Entry 7QOH (electron microscopy, 3.32 A resolution); this record covers chains C and D of the 18 polymer chains in the assembly.

[Chain C (and D)]
Protein: Major capsid protein gp32
Source organism: Bacteroides phage crAss001
Notes: chain D of this document is another copy of the same molecule, construct and numbering; everything in this record applies to it too
Reference sequence: A0A385DVU6 (A0A385DVU6_9CAUD); residues 1-504 here = UniProt positions 1-504
Sequence (504 residues; row label = number of the first residue in the row):
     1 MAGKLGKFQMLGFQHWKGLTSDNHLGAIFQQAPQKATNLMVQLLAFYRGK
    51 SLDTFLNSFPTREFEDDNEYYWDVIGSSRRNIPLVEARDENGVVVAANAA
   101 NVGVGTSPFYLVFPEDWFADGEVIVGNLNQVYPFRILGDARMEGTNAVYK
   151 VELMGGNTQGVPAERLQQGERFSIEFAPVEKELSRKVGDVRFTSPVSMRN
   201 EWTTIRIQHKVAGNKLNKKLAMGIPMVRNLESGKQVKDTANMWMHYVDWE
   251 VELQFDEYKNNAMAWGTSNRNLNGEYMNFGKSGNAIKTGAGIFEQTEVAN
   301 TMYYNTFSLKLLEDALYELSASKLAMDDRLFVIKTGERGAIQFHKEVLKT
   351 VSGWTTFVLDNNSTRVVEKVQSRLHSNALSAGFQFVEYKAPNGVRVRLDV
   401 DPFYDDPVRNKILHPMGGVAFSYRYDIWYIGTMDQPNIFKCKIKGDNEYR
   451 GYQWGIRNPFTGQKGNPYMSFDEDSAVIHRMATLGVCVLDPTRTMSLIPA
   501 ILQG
Not modelled in the structure: 1 (chain D: 1, 17-31, 212, 231-242, 456-474)
Bound ions: Mg2+: T296, P491, T494

[How chain C and chain D interact]
Residue-residue contacts (246):
  F64(C) with Q34(D); K35(D); A36(D), hydrophobic
  E65(C) with Q34(D), hydrogen bond (backbone-side chain)
  D66(C) with Q34(D), hydrogen bond (backbone-side chain)
  N68(C) with Q34(D), hydrogen bond (backbone-side chain)
  E69(C) with P33(D); Q34(D)
  Y70(C) with Q34(D); A36(D), hydrophobic
  Y71(C) with P33(D), hydrophobic; Q34(D), hydrogen bond (backbone-backbone); K35(D); A36(D), hydrogen bond (backbone-backbone)
  W72(C) with A36(D), hydrophobic; T37(D)
  D73(C) with M40(D); V41(D), hydrogen bond (backbone-backbone)
  V74(C) with V41(D); L43(D), hydrophobic
  I75(C) with V41(D), hydrogen bond (backbone-backbone); Q42(D); F46(D)
  S77(C) with M10(D); Y47(D); R48(D); G49(D), hydrogen bond (side chain-backbone)
  R79(C) with Y47(D), hydrogen bond (backbone-side chain); G49(D); K50(D), hydrogen bond (side chain-backbone); D406(D), salt bridge; V408(D)
  R80(C) with M10(D), hydrogen bond (side chain-backbone); L11(D); G12(D); Y47(D); A221(D)
  N81(C) with P407(D); V408(D), hydrogen bond (side chain-backbone); K411(D)
  P114(C) with H15(D)
  E115(C) with G12(D); Q14(D); L220(D)
  D116(C) with K219(D), salt bridge
  W117(C) with K219(D); L220(D); A221(D), hydrophobic
  F118(C) with K219(D)
  D120(C) with K281(D), salt bridge
  E122(C) with Y258(D), hydrogen bond
  G126(C) with K411(D)
  N127(C) with K411(D); I412(D)
  L128(C) with I412(D), hydrophobic; I501(D); L502(D); G504(D)
  N129(C) with W265(D); R409(D), hydrogen bond (side chain-backbone); K411(D), hydrogen bond
  Q130(C) with W265(D); G266(D), hydrogen bond (side chain-backbone); T267(D); F293(D)
  Y132(C) with G504(D), hydrogen bond (side chain-backbone)
  R135(C) with F279(D), hydrogen bond (side chain-backbone); I286(D)
  E152(C) with N278(D)
  L153(C) with N278(D)
  M154(C) with N269(D); N278(D), hydrogen bond (backbone-side chain); I286(D), hydrophobic
  G155(C) with T267(D); S268(D)
  G156(C) with S268(D); N269(D); M277(D)
  R171(C) with K411(D)
  S173(C) with V408(D); R409(D), hydrogen bond; K411(D)
  I174(C) with Y258(D); R409(D), hydrogen bond (backbone-side chain)
  E175(C) with Y258(D); N261(D), hydrogen bond (backbone-side chain); W265(D); R409(D)
  F176(C) with I205(D), hydrophobic; Y258(D); N261(D); A262(D)
  A177(C) with I205(D); R206(D), hydrogen bond (backbone-backbone)
  P178(C) with T204(D); I286(D)
  V179(C) with T204(D), hydrogen bond (backbone-backbone); R206(D); I286(D)
  E180(C) with T204(D); G280(D); K281(D), hydrogen bond (side chain-backbone); S282(D), hydrogen bond (side chain-backbone); N284(D); A285(D)
  K181(C) with D67(D); W202(D); T204(D); K287(D)
  E182(C) with N284(D)
  L183(C) with S282(D), hydrogen bond (backbone-side chain)
  S184(C) with R206(D), hydrogen bond (backbone-side chain)
  R185(C) with R206(D); K281(D)
  K186(C) with R206(D); Q208(D); K281(D), hydrogen bond (backbone-side chain); H479(D)
  V187(C) with R206(D); I207(D); Q208(D), hydrogen bond (backbone-backbone)
  G188(C) with Q208(D), hydrogen bond (backbone-side chain)
  D189(C) with Q208(D); H209(D); K219(D), salt bridge; Y258(D), hydrogen bond (backbone-side chain)
  V190(C) with I207(D), hydrophobic; K219(D); E250(D); V251(D), hydrophobic; Q254(D)
  R191(C) with K219(D); E250(D); Q254(D); Y258(D), hydrogen bond
  F192(C) with H209(D); K219(D), hydrogen bond (backbone-backbone); L220(D), hydrophobic; A221(D); H245(D); E250(D)
  T193(C) with L220(D); A221(D), hydrogen bond (side chain-backbone); H245(D)
  S194(C) with L220(D); A221(D), hydrogen bond (backbone-backbone); M222(D); G223(D)
  V196(C) with M222(D), hydrophobic; G223(D)
  M198(C) with V227(D), hydrophobic
  W202(C) with Q34(D)
  E294(C) with R228(D)
  V298(C) with V227(D); R228(D), hydrogen bond (backbone-backbone)
  Y317(C) with E337(D), hydrogen bond; R338(D); I341(D)
  E318(C) with R338(D), salt bridge
  L319(C) with L44(D), hydrophobic
  A321(C) with E337(D); R338(D)
  S322(C) with K50(D), hydrogen bond; D405(D)
  K323(C) with L44(D); F46(D)
  M326(C) with E337(D)
  R329(C) with E337(D), salt bridge
  V351(C) with A381(D), hydrophobic
  W354(C) with G382(D)
  T356(C) with V351(D); S352(D), hydrogen bond; L359(D)
  F357(C) with L359(D); T364(D); V366(D), hydrophobic; F383(D), hydrophobic; F385(D), hydrophobic
  V358(C) with V358(D), hydrophobic; L359(D), hydrogen bond (backbone-backbone); D360(D); N361(D), hydrogen bond (backbone-backbone)
  L359(C) with V366(D), hydrophobic; V367(D), hydrophobic
  D360(C) with N361(D); N362(D), hydrogen bond (side chain-backbone)
  N362(C) with N362(D)
  S363(C) with N361(D), hydrogen bond; N362(D); R365(D); K369(D), hydrogen bond (backbone-side chain)
  T364(C) with N361(D); V367(D); K369(D); N377(D), hydrogen bond (backbone-side chain); L379(D)
  R365(C) with N377(D), hydrogen bond (backbone-side chain)
  E368(C) with N377(D)
  G382(C) with H375(D); N377(D), hydrogen bond (backbone-side chain)
  F383(C) with H375(D); N377(D); L379(D), hydrophobic
  Q384(C) with L374(D); H375(D); N377(D), hydrogen bond (backbone-backbone); A378(D); L379(D), hydrogen bond (backbone-backbone)
  F385(C) with V367(D), hydrophobic; L379(D), hydrophobic; S380(D)
  V386(C) with V370(D), hydrophobic; S372(D); L374(D), hydrophobic; A378(D), hydrophobic; L379(D), hydrogen bond (backbone-backbone)
  E387(C) with V370(D); L379(D); S380(D), hydrogen bond; A381(D), hydrogen bond (backbone-backbone)
  Y388(C) with A381(D)
  K389(C) with E368(D), salt bridge; S380(D); A381(D), hydrogen bond (backbone-backbone); G382(D)
  P391(C) with Q384(D)
  N392(C) with E337(D), hydrogen bond (side chain-backbone); A340(D); I341(D); Q384(D), hydrogen bond (backbone-side chain)
  V400(C) with R373(D), hydrogen bond (backbone-side chain); L374(D), hydrophobic
  I430(C) with L44(D), hydrophobic
  M433(C) with V41(D), hydrophobic
  Q435(C) with T37(D), hydrogen bond; L39(D); M40(D); V41(D)
  L489(C) with T37(D)
  D490(C) with Q42(D); L43(D); L44(D)
  T492(C) with L43(D); L44(D), hydrogen bond (side chain-backbone); A45(D), hydrogen bond (side chain-backbone)
  R493(C) with L44(D)
Also at the interface, not in a pair above, chain C (121 interface residues in all): D67, G76, T106, V125, V131, P133, T145, P162, F172, P195, E297, A299, N300, S320, L324, A340, V347, V366, D399, F439, C487
Also at the interface, not in a pair above, chain D (119 interface residues in all): K7, S51, L216, N217, I224, P225, W243, V247, E257, A264, T288, E294, L348, P402, N410, M481, Q503

[In short]
Chain C and chain D form an interface of 121 and 119 residues respectively; the contacts include 60 hydrogen
bonds and 7 salt bridges. Among the polar pairs are R79(C)-D406(D), D116(C)-K219(D) and D120(C)-K281(D).
T296(C), P491(C) and T494(C) coordinate Mg2+.
Chain C and chain D are both Major capsid protein gp32 (Bacteroides phage crAss001); the structure, Unique
vertex of the phicrAss001 virion with C5 symmetry imposed, was determined by electron microscopy (same
publication as 7QOG, 7QOI, 7QOJ, 7QOK and 7QOL).
